PDB entry 9C4D | electron microscopy, 4.17 A resolution (low resolution: residue-level contacts below are approximate; hydrogen-bond / salt-bridge calls are withheld) | chains A and F of the 10 polymer chains in the assembly

# Chain A
Molecule: 77-nt DNA strand
Sequence (77 nucleotides; row label = number of the first residue in the row):
     3 TTTTTAGCATAGCTCCAACTTTTTTTCTGTCACCTTATTTATTAGTAAAC
    53 AGGAAACAACGTTGCTATAGACCCACT

# Chain F
Protein: HTH-type transcriptional regulator MntR
Organism: Bacillus subtilis
UniProt: P54512 (MNTR_BACSU); residues 1-142 here = UniProt positions 1-142
Amino-acid sequence (142 residues; row label = number of the first residue in the row):
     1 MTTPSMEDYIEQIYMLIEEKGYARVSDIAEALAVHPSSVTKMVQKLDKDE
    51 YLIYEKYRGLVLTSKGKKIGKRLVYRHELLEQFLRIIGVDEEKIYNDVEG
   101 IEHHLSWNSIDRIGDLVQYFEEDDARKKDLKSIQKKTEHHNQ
Disordered / not traced: 1-2
Bound ions: Mn2+ site 1: Asp8, Glu99, Glu102, His103; Mn2+ site 2: Glu11, His77, Glu102
Swiss-Prot annotation at these positions:
  - binding site (Cd(2+)): Asp8, Glu11, His77, Glu99, Glu102, His103
  - binding site (Mn(2+)): Asp8, Glu11, His77, Glu99, Glu102, His103
Reported in the primary citation:
  - mutagenesis - Y22A: abolished binding to P84
  - mutagenesis - Y22A, D27A: unchanged binding to C84
  - mutagenesis - Y22A, D27A: unchanged binding to H26
  - mutagenesis - D27A: increased binding to P84

# Interface between chain A and chain F
Pairs across the interface (5; chain A residue first):
  DT37(A) - His35(F)
  DT37(A) - Ser37(F)
  DT38(A) - His35(F)
  DT42(A) - Tyr57(F)
  DA43(A) - Arg58(F)
Interface residues without a listed pair, chain A (5 interface residues in all): DC36

# Summary
Chain A and chain F form an interface of 5 and 4 residues respectively. Asp8(F), Glu99(F), Glu102(F) and
His103(F) coordinate Mn2+ site 1. Curated annotation (UniProt) lists 6 Cd2+-binding residues and 6
Mn2+-binding residues on chain F. The paper reports that Y22A of chain F abolishes binding to P84; D27A of
chain F increases binding to P84.
Chain A is a 77-nt DNA strand and chain F is HTH-type transcriptional regulator MntR (Bacillus subtilis); the
structure, The structure of 4 MntR homodimers bound to the promoter sequence of mnep, was determined by
electron microscopy, deposited together with 9C4C.
